6Q2N - chains D and F of the 6 polymer chains in the assembly; structure by electron microscopy, 4.40 A resolution (low resolution: residue-level contacts below are approximate; hydrogen-bond / salt-bridge calls are withheld).

== Chain D ==
Protein: GDNF family receptor alpha-1
From: Homo sapiens
UniProtKB: P56159 (GFRA1_HUMAN); residues 25-426 here = UniProt positions 25-426
Chain sequence (412 residues; each row starts with the number of its first residue):
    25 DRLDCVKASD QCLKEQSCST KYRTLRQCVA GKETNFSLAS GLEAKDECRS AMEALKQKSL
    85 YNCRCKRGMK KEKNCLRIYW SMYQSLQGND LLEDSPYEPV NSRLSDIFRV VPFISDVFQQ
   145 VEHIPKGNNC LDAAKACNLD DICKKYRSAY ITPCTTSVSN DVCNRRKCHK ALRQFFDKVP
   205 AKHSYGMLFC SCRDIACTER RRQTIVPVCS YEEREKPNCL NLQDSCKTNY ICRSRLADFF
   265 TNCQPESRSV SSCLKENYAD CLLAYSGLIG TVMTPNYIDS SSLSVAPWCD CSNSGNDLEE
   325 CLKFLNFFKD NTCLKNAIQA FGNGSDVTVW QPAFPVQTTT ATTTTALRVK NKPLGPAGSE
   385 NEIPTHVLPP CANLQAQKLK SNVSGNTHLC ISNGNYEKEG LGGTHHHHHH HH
Unresolved in the structure: 25-149, 350-436
Sequence notes: expression tag (427-436)
Disulfide bonds: C154-C214, C161-C167, C178-C192, C187-C233, C216-C221, C243-C313, C250-C256, C267-C285, C277-C337, C315-C325
Curated features (UniProtKB/Swiss-Prot):
  - glycosylation (N-linked (GlcNAc...) asparagine): N59, N347, N406
  - natural variant: L371 (L371R: May be involved in congenital central hypoventilation syndrome)

== Chain F ==
Protein: Proto-oncogene tyrosine-protein kinase receptor Ret
From: Homo sapiens
Notes: EC 2.7.10.1
UniProtKB: P07949 (RET_HUMAN); numbering as in UniProt (aligned over 29-635)
Chain sequence (617 residues; each row starts with the number of its first residue):
    29 LYFSRDAYWE KLYVDQAAGT PLLYVHALRD APEEVPSFRL GQHLYGTYRT RLHENNWICI
    89 QEDTGLLYLN RSLDHSSWEK LSVRNHGFPL LTVYLKVFLS PTSLREGECQ WPGCARVYFS
   149 FFNTSFPACS SLKPRELCFP ETRPSFRIRE NRPPGTFHQF RLLPVQFLCP NISVAYRLLE
   209 GEGLPFRCAP DSLEVSTRWA LDREQREKYE LVAVCTVHAG AREEVVMVPF PVTVYDEDDS
   269 APTFPAGVDT ASAVVEFKRK EDTVVATLRV FDADVVPASG ELVRRYTSTL LPGDTWAQQT
   329 FRVEHWPNET SVQANGSFVR ATVHDYRLVL NRNLSISENR TMQLAVLVND SDFQGPGAGV
   389 LLLHFNVSVL PVSLHLPSTY SLSVSRRARR FAQIGKVCVE NCQAFSGINV QYKLHSSGAN
   449 CSTLGVVTSA EDTSGILFVN DTKALRRPKC AELHYMVVAT DQQTSRQAQA QLLVTVEGSY
   509 VAEEAGCPLS CAVSKRRLEC EECGGLGSPT GRCEWRQGDG KGITRNFSTC SPSTKTCPDG
   569 HCDVVETQDI NICPQDCLRG SIVGGHEPGE PRGIKAGYGT CNCFPEEEKC FCEPEDIQDP
   629 LCDELCRGTH HHHHHHH
Unresolved in the structure: 129-134, 208-210, 247-250, 380-387, 446-448, 469-475, 507-514, 547-548, 623-645
Sequence notes: conflict H114 (Arg in P07949); expression tag (636-645)
Disulfide bonds: C137-C142, C157-C197, C166-C243, C426-C430, C449-C478, C515-C531, C519-C541, C528-C558, C565-C581, C570-C585, C609-C620, C611-C618
Ion coordination: Ca2+ site 1: E178, D264, E265, D267; Ca2+ site 2: E178, D230, E232, D267; Ca2+ site 3: D266, S268, D300, D302, D378; Ca2+ site 4: T564, C565, D567, H569, E574, D584
Curated features (UniProtKB/Swiss-Prot):
  - binding site (Ca(2+)): E178, N179, D230, E232, D264, E265, D266, D267, S268, D300, D302, D378, T564, C565, D567, H569, E574, D584
  - site: R587, G588 (Breakpoint for translocation to form the TRIM27/RET oncogene)
  - glycosylation (N-linked (GlcNAc...) asparagine): N98, N151, N199, N336, N343, N361, N367, N377, N394, N448, N468, N554
  - natural variant: S32 (S32L: In HSCR1), L40 (L40P: In HSCR1), P64 (P64L: In HSCR1), R77 (R77C: In HSCR1), G93 (G93S: In HSCR1; uncertain significance), H114 (R114H: this construct carries the variant), C142 (C142S: In HSCR1), V145 (V145G: In HSCR1), P155 (P155L: In HSCR1), C157 (C157Y: In HSCR1; uncertain significance), R163 (R163Q: In a colorectal adenocarcinoma sample), F174 (F174S: In HSCR1), 41 further natural variant entries in UniProt
  - mutagenesis: Y36 (Y36S: Defects in maturation and processing), Y41 (Y41A: Defects in maturation and processing), W85 (W85A: Defects in maturation and processing)

== Chain D / chain F interface ==
Contacting residue pairs (24; chain D residue first):
  S181(D) - P596(F)
  S181(D) - E598(F)
  V182(D) - E598(F)
  S183(D) - E598(F)
  S183(D) - P599(F)
  N242(D) - S307(F)
  N245(D) - S307(F)
  T265(D) - Y76(F)
  Q268(D) - Y76(F)
  E270(D) - T75(F)
  E270(D) - Y76(F)
  S271(D) - L119(F)
  S271(D) - T120(F)
  R272(D) - L119(F)
  R272(D) - E169(F)
  S273(D) - P117(F)
  L278(D) - F116(F)
  L278(D) - P117(F)
  N317(D) - A306(F)
  N317(D) - S307(F)
  N317(D) - E337(F)
  S318(D) - A306(F)
  L322(D) - R348(F)
  E323(D) - R175(F)
Interface residues without a listed pair, chain D (19 interface residues in all): D185, G319, N320
Interface residues without a listed pair, chain F (20 interface residues in all): S173, Y263, V303, V304, G597

== Overview ==
19 residues of chain D face 20 of chain F across their interface. The Ca2+ site 1 is built by E178(F),
D264(F), E265(F) and D267(F). UniProt lists 18 Ca2+-binding residues and 3 mutagenesis sites on chain F.
Here chain D is GDNF family receptor alpha-1 and chain F is Proto-oncogene tyrosine-protein kinase receptor
Ret, both from Homo sapiens. Entry 6Q2N (Cryo-EM structure of RET/GFRa1/GDNF extracellular complex) was
determined by electron microscopy together with 6Q2J, 6Q2O, 6Q2R and 6Q2S from the same study.
